PDB entry 1OFH | X-ray diffraction, 2.50 A resolution | chains G and L of the 3 polymer chains in the assembly

== Chain G (and L) ==
Molecule: ATP-dependent protease hslv
From: Haemophilus influenzae
Notes: EC 3.4.25.-; chain L of this document is another copy of the same molecule, construct and numbering; everything in this record applies to it too
Reference sequence: P43772 (HSLV_HAEIN); residues 1-174 here = UniProt positions 1-174
Chain sequence (174 residues; row label = number of the first residue in the row):
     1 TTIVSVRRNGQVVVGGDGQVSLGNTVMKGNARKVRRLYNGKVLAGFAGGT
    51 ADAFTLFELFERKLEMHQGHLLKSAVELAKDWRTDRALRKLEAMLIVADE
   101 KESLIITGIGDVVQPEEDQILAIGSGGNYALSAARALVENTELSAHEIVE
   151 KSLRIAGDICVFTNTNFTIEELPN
Curated features (UniProtKB/Swiss-Prot):
  - active site: Thr2

== How chain G and chain L interact ==
Pairs across the interface - 18 pairs, chain G then chain L:
  Gln19(G) with Val161(L)
  Asn24(G) with Ile159(L); Cys160(L); Val161(L), hydrogen bond (backbone-backbone); Phe162(L)
  Thr25(G) with Tyr129(L); Ile159(L)
  Val26(G) with Asp158(L); Ile159(L), hydrogen bond (backbone-backbone); Val161(L), hydrophobic
  Tyr129(G) with Thr25(L)
  Asp158(G) with Val26(L)
  Ile159(G) with Thr25(L); Val26(L), hydrogen bond (backbone-backbone)
  Cys160(G) with Asn24(L)
  Val161(G) with Asn24(L), hydrogen bond (backbone-backbone); Val161(L)
  Phe162(G) with Asn24(L)
Other interface residues (no listed pair), chain G (11 interface residues in all): Ser21
Other interface residues (no listed pair), chain L (11 interface residues in all): Gln19, Ser21

== In short ==
The chain G/chain L interface involves 11 residues from each chain, with 4 hydrogen bonds. The backbones
hydrogen-bond at Asn24(G)-Val161(L) and Val26(G)-Ile159(L). UniProt lists active-site residue Thr2(G) on chain
G.
Both chains are ATP-dependent protease hslv (Haemophilus influenzae). Entry 1OFH (Asymmetric complex between
HslV and I-domain deleted HslU (H. influenzae)) was determined by X-ray diffraction (same publication as
1OFI).
